9DRX - chains B and C of the 9 polymer chains in the assembly; structure by electron microscopy, 2.95 A resolution.

# Chain B
Molecule: Gamma-aminobutyric acid receptor subunit alpha-1
Source organism: Homo sapiens
UniProtKB: P14867 (GBRA1_HUMAN); the construct has insertions or renumbered stretches relative to UniProt, so the offset changes along the chain: 1-312 = UniProt 28-339; 320-358 = UniProt 418-456
Sequence (358 residues; numbered 1 to 358; the number before each row is that of its first residue):
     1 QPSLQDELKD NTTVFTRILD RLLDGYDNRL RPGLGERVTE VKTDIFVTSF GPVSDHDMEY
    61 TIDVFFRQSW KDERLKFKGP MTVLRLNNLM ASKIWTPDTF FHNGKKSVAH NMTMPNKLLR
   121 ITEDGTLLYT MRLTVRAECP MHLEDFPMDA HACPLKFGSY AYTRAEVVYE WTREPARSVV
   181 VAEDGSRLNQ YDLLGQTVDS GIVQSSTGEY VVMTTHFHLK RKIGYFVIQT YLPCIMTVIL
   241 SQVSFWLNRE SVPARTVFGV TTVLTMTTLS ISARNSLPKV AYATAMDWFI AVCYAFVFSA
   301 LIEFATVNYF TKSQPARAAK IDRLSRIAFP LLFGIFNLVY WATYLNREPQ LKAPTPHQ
Not modelled in the structure: 1-9, 348-358
Disulfide bonds: Cys139-Cys153
Covalent attachments: glycan linked to Asn111
Sequence notes: linker (313-319)
Residues lining bound ligands: gamma-amino-butanoic acid (ABU): Phe65, Arg67, Leu118, Thr130
Swiss-Prot annotation at these positions:
  - binding site (4-aminobutanoate): Arg67, Thr130
  - binding site (3alpha-hydroxy-5alpha-pregnan-11,20-dione): Trp246
  - glycosylation (N-linked (GlcNAc...) asparagine): Asn11, Asn111

# Chain C
Molecule: Gamma-aminobutyric acid receptor subunit beta-2
Source organism: Homo sapiens
UniProtKB: P47870 (GBRB2_HUMAN); the construct has insertions or renumbered stretches relative to UniProt, so the offset changes along the chain: 1-307 = UniProt 25-331; 316-341 = UniProt 487-512
Sequence (364 residues; row label = number of the first residue in the row):
     1 QSVNDPSNMS LVKETVDRLL KGYDIRLRPD FGGPPVAVGM NIDIASIDMV SEVNMDYTLT
    61 MYFQQAWRDK RLSYNVIPLN LTLDNRVADQ LWVPDTYFLN DKKSFVHGVT VKNRMIRLHP
   121 DGTVLYGLRI TTTAACMMDL RRYPLDEQNC TLEIESYGYT TDDIEFYWRG DDNAVTGVTK
   181 IELPQFSIVD YKLITKKVVF STGSYPRLSL SFKLKRNIGY FILQTYMPSI LITILSWVSF
   241 WINYDASAAR VALGITTVLT MTTINTHLRE TLPKIPYVKA IDMYLMGCFV FVFMALLEYA
   301 LVNYIFFSQP ARAAAIDRWS RIFFPVVFSF FNIVYWLYYV NVDGSGATNF SLLKQAGDVE
   361 ENPG
Not modelled in the structure: 1-6, 341-364
Disulfide bonds: Cys136-Cys150
Covalent attachments: N-acetylglucosamine (NAG) linked to Asn80, Asn149
Sequence notes: linker (308-315); expression tag (342-364)
Residues lining bound ligands: gamma-amino-butanoic acid (ABU): Tyr97, Glu155, Ser156, Tyr157, Thr202, Tyr205
Swiss-Prot annotation at these positions:
  - binding site (histamine): Tyr97, Ser156, Tyr157, Thr202
  - binding site (4-aminobutanoate): Tyr157, Thr202
  - glycosylation (N-linked (GlcNAc...) asparagine): Asn8, Asn80, Asn149

# How chain B and chain C interact
Contacting residue pairs (63):
  Gly25(B) with Lys13(C), hydrogen bond (backbone-side chain)
  Asn28(B) with Asp84(C); Arg86(C)
  Arg29(B) with Val16(C); Asp17(C), salt bridge; Leu83(C); Asp84(C), hydrogen bond (backbone-backbone)
  Leu30(B) with Met9(C), hydrophobic; Val12(C), hydrophobic; Lys13(C)
  Arg31(B) with Met9(C)
  Gly33(B) with Met9(C)
  Leu34(B) with Met9(C); Val12(C), hydrophobic
  Gly35(B) with Asn8(C), hydrogen bond (backbone-side chain)
  Ser92(B) with Arg86(C), hydrogen bond (backbone-side chain)
  Ile94(B) with Arg86(C)
  Pro97(B) with Thr110(C)
  Asp98(B) with Thr110(C); Val111(C)
  Thr99(B) with Val109(C); Thr110(C), hydrogen bond (backbone-side chain); Val111(C)
  Phe100(B) with Tyr62(C); Val109(C); Asn113(C); Arg129(C)
  Phe101(B) with Val109(C), hydrophobic; Arg129(C), hydrogen bond (backbone-side chain)
  Gly104(B) with His107(C); Arg129(C), hydrogen bond (backbone-side chain)
  Lys105(B) with His107(C)
  Lys106(B) with Phe105(C)
  Ser107(B) with Val109(C)
  Met131(B) with Thr110(C)
  Leu133(B) with Val109(C), hydrophobic
  Glu138(B) with Ser46(C)
  Tyr160(B) with Tyr62(C); Arg114(C); Met115(C), hydrophobic; Gly127(C); Leu128(C), hydrogen bond (side chain-backbone); Arg129(C), hydrogen bond (side chain-backbone)
  Ala161(B) with Thr82(C); Met115(C), hydrophobic; Arg117(C), hydrogen bond (backbone-side chain)
  Tyr162(B) with Thr82(C)
  Glu166(B) with Thr82(C), hydrogen bond
  Ser206(B) with Asp43(C), hydrogen bond; Gln64(C), hydrogen bond
  Thr207(B) with Gln64(C); Met115(C); Arg117(C), hydrogen bond (backbone-side chain)
  Tyr210(B) with Arg117(C), hydrogen bond
  Val263(B) with Leu235(C), hydrophobic
  Leu264(B) with Thr260(C)
  Arg274(B) with Tyr220(C); Gln224(C)
  Lys279(B) with Gln185(C), hydrogen bond; Tyr220(C)
  Val280(B) with Tyr220(C)
  Ala281(B) with Pro184(C)
  Tyr294(B) with Leu231(C)
Other interface residues (no listed pair), chain B (48 interface residues in all): Asp27, Pro32, Glu36, Arg74, His102, Val108, Ala109, Thr163, Thr256, Val260, Ile271, Phe298
Other interface residues (no listed pair), chain C (45 interface residues in all): Leu20, Leu79, Val87, Gln90, Leu125, Leu223, Ile234, Ile242, Ala249, Leu253, Ile264, His267

# Overview
Chain B and chain C form an interface of 48 and 45 residues respectively, with 16 hydrogen bonds and 1 salt
bridge. Polar pairs include Arg29(B)-Asp17(C), Gly25(B)-Lys13(C) and Gly35(B)-Asn8(C). Chain B binds
gamma-amino-butanoic acid. Bound to chain C: gamma-amino-butanoic acid.
Chain B is Gamma-aminobutyric acid receptor subunit alpha-1 and chain C is Gamma-aminobutyric acid receptor
subunit beta-2, both from Homo sapiens; the structure, Human GABAA receptor of
beta2-alpha1-beta2-alpha1-gamma2 subtype in complex with GABA plus Lamotrigine, was determined by electron
microscopy, deposited together with 9CRS, 9CRV, 9CSB, 9CT0, 9CTJ, 9CTP and 6 further entries.
